PDB entry 9CH2 | X-ray diffraction, 2.35 A resolution | chains A and C of the 4 polymer chains in the assembly

[Chain A]
Name: TP-methylase family protein
Organism: Shewanella oneidensis
UniProtKB: Q8EGW3 (Q8EGW3_SHEON); numbering as in UniProt (aligned over 1-261)
Chain sequence (262 residues; numbered 1 to 262; the number before each row is that of its first residue):
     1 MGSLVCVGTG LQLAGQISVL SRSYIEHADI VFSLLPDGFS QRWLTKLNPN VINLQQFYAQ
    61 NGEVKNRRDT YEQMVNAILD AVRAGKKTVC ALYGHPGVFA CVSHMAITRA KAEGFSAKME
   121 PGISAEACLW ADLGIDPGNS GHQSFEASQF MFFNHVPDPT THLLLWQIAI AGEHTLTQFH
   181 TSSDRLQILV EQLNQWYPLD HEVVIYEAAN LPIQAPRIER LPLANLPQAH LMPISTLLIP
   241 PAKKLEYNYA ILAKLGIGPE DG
Not modelled in the structure: 1, 59-65, 262
Construct notes: expression tag (262)
Metal / ion sites: Zn2+: Glu126 (shared with Glu126(C) of chain C)
Residues lining bound ligands: S-adenosylhomocysteine (SAH): Leu11, Tyr93, Gly94, His95, Val98, Phe99, Ala100, Ile123, Ser124, Ala125, Trp166, Gln167, Tyr206, Glu207, Ala208, Asn210, Pro233, Ile234, Ser235, Thr236

[Chain C]
Name: TP-methylase family protein
Organism: Shewanella oneidensis
UniProtKB: Q8EGW3 (Q8EGW3_SHEON); residue numbers follow UniProt; this construct covers 1-263
Chain sequence (263 residues; numbered 1 to 263; the number before each row is that of its first residue):
     1 MGSLVCVGTG LQLAGQISVL SRSYIEHADI VFSLLPDGFS QRWLTKLNPN VINLQQFYAQ
    61 NGEVKNRRDT YEQMVNAILD AVRAGKKTVC ALYGHPGVFA CVSHMAITRA KAEGFSAKME
   121 PGISAEACLW ADLGIDPGNS GHQSFEASQF MFFNHVPDPT THLLLWQIAI AGEHTLTQFH
   181 TSSDRLQILV EQLNQWYPLD HEVVIYEAAN LPIQAPRIER LPLANLPQAH LMPISTLLIP
   241 PAKKLEYNYA ILAKLGIGPE DLG
Not modelled in the structure: 1, 61-64, 263
Metal / ion sites: Zn2+: Glu126 (shared with Glu126(A) of chain A)

[Interface between chain A and chain C]
Contacting residue pairs (138):
  Gly15(A) with Ser18(C); Val19(C), hydrogen bond (backbone-backbone); Leu20(C), hydrogen bond (backbone-backbone)
  Gln16(A) with Pro121(C)
  Ile17(A) with Ser18(C); Val19(C), hydrogen bond (backbone-backbone)
  Ser18(A) with Gly15(C); Gln16(C); Ile17(C); Ile123(C)
  Val19(A) with Gly15(C), hydrogen bond (backbone-backbone); Ile17(C), hydrogen bond (backbone-backbone); Arg22(C)
  Leu20(A) with Gly15(C), hydrogen bond (backbone-backbone)
  Arg22(A) with Val19(C)
  His95(A) with Ala127(C), hydrogen bond (side chain-backbone)
  Gly97(A) with Ile135(C); Asp136(C); Pro137(C)
  Val98(A) with Trp130(C); Asp136(C)
  Phe99(A) with Asp136(C), hydrogen bond (backbone-side chain); Gly138(C)
  Ala100(A) with Asp136(C), hydrogen bond (backbone-side chain)
  His104(A) with Gly134(C); Asp136(C), salt bridge
  Met119(A) with Ala131(C)
  Pro121(A) with Gln16(C); Ile123(C); Ala127(C); Ala131(C)
  Ile123(A) with Pro121(C)
  Glu126(A) with Glu126(C)
  Ala127(A) with His95(C), hydrogen bond (backbone-side chain); Pro121(C)
  Ala131(A) with Met119(C); Pro121(C)
  Gly134(A) with His104(C)
  Ile135(A) with Gly97(C); His104(C)
  Asp136(A) with Gly97(C); Val98(C); Phe99(C), hydrogen bond (side chain-backbone); Ala100(C), hydrogen bond (side chain-backbone); His104(C), salt bridge
  Pro137(A) with Gly97(C); Val98(C), hydrophobic
  Gly138(A) with Phe99(C); Glu146(C)
  Asn139(A) with Phe99(C); Gln149(C), hydrogen bond (backbone-side chain)
  Gly141(A) with Ser144(C)
  His142(A) with Glu126(C), salt bridge; His142(C); Gln143(C); Ser144(C), hydrogen bond (backbone-backbone)
  Gln143(A) with His142(C); Gln143(C)
  Ser144(A) with Gly141(C); His142(C), hydrogen bond (backbone-backbone)
  Phe145(A) with Gly141(C); Asp158(C); Thr161(C)
  Gln149(A) with Gly138(C), hydrogen bond (side chain-backbone); Asn139(C), hydrogen bond (side chain-backbone); Ser140(C); Gly141(C); Leu245(C)
  Met151(A) with Asn248(C); Ile251(C)
  Phe152(A) with Tyr247(C); Asn248(C), hydrogen bond (backbone-backbone); Leu252(C), hydrophobic; Leu255(C), hydrophobic; Ile257(C), hydrophobic; Leu262(C), hydrophobic
  Phe153(A) with Leu245(C), hydrophobic; Glu246(C); Tyr247(C), hydrophobic; Asn248(C)
  Asn154(A) with Glu246(C), hydrogen bond (backbone-backbone); Tyr247(C), hydrogen bond (side chain-backbone); Asn248(C), hydrogen bond
  His155(A) with Ser140(C); Asp158(C), salt bridge; Thr160(C), hydrogen bond; Leu245(C)
  Val156(A) with Gln143(C); Asp158(C), hydrogen bond (backbone-side chain)
  Asp158(A) with Phe145(C); His155(C), salt bridge
  Thr160(A) with His155(C), hydrogen bond
  Thr161(A) with Phe145(C); His155(C)
  His174(A) with Leu255(C); Ile257(C)
  Thr175(A) with Ile257(C); Asp261(C), hydrogen bond (side chain-backbone)
  Thr177(A) with Gly256(C); Ile257(C); Asp261(C), hydrogen bond
  Gln178(A) with Lys254(C); Leu255(C); Gly256(C), hydrogen bond (side chain-backbone)
  His180(A) with Lys254(C); Leu255(C)
  Arg185(A) with Leu255(C)
  Ile188(A) with Ile251(C), hydrophobic; Lys254(C); Leu255(C), hydrophobic
  Glu191(A) with Lys254(C), salt bridge
  Leu245(A) with Phe153(C), hydrophobic; His155(C)
  Glu246(A) with Phe153(C); Asn154(C), hydrogen bond (backbone-backbone)
  Tyr247(A) with Phe152(C); Phe153(C), hydrophobic; Asn154(C)
  Asn248(A) with Met151(C); Phe152(C), hydrogen bond (backbone-backbone); Phe153(C); Asn154(C); Gln192(C)
  Ile251(A) with Met151(C); Gln192(C)
  Leu252(A) with Phe152(C), hydrophobic
  Lys254(A) with His180(C), hydrogen bond (backbone-side chain); Ile188(C); Glu191(C)
  Leu255(A) with Phe152(C), hydrophobic; Thr177(C); Phe179(C); His180(C); Arg185(C); Ile188(C), hydrophobic
  Gly256(A) with Phe179(C)
  Ile257(A) with Leu176(C), hydrophobic; Thr177(C)
Also at the interface, not in a pair above, chain A (69 interface residues in all): Ala14, Arg68, Cys101, Glu120, Gly122, Cys128, Trp130, Ser140, Glu146, Gln192, Asp261
Also at the interface, not in a pair above, chain C (70 interface residues in all): Ala14, Cys101, Gly122, Cys128, Phe150, Val156, Gly172, His174

[In short]
69 residues of chain A and 70 residues of chain C are in contact; the contacts include 30 hydrogen bonds and 6
salt bridges. Polar pairs include His104(A)-Asp136(C), Asp136(A)-His104(C) and His142(A)-Glu126(C). Ligands of
chain A: S-adenosylhomocysteine. The Zn2+ site is built by Glu126(A) and Glu126(C).
Here chain A is TP-methylase family protein and chain C is TP-methylase family protein, both from Shewanella
oneidensis. Entry 9CH2 (Structure of the alpha-N-methyltransferase (SonM) and RiPP precursor (SonA-L63D)
heteromeric complex) was determined by X-ray diffraction, deposited together with 9CGW, 9CH0, 9CH1, 9CH3,
9CH5, 9CH7, 9CHI and 9CHK.
